PDB entry 8CZH | X-ray diffraction, 1.30 A resolution | chains A and B

[Chain A]
Protein: Bcl-2 homologous antagonist/killer
Organism: Homo sapiens
UniProtKB: Q16611 (BAK_HUMAN); residues 23-186 here = UniProt positions 23-186
Sequence (170 residues; each row starts with the number of its first residue):
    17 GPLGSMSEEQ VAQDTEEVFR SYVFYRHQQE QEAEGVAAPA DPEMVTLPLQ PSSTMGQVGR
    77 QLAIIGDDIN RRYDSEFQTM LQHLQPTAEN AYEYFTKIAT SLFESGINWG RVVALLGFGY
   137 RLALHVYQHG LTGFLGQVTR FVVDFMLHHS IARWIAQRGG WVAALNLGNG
Unresolved in the structure: 17-19, 48-54, 184-186
Sequence notes: expression tag (17-22); engineered mutation Ser166 (Cys in Q16611)
Swiss-Prot annotation at these positions:
  - motif: Val74 to Arg88 (BH3), Ser117 to Tyr136 (BH1), Arg169 to Gly184 (BH2)
  - binding site (Zn(2+)): Asp160, His164
  - mutagenesis: His164 (H164A: Strongly reduced zinc binding and homodimerization)

[Chain B]
Protein: DM2 peptide
Sequence (25 residues; numbered 0 to 24; the number before each row is that of its first residue; numbering starts at 0):
     0 XAPYLEQVAR TLRKIGEEIN EALRX
Modified residues: ACE (acetyl group) at position 0; NH2 (amino group) at position 24

[How chain A and chain B interact]
Contacting residue pairs - 46 pairs, chain A then chain B:
  Ile81(A) with Leu22(B), hydrophobic
  Ile85(A) with Glu17(B)
  Arg88(A) with Glu17(B), salt bridge
  Tyr89(A) with Thr10(B); Lys13(B); Ile14(B), hydrophobic; Glu17(B), hydrogen bond
  Glu92(A) with Gln6(B); Thr10(B), hydrogen bond; Lys13(B), salt bridge
  Phe93(A) with Val7(B), hydrophobic; Thr10(B); Leu11(B), hydrophobic; Ile14(B), hydrophobic
  Met96(A) with Gln6(B); Val7(B), hydrophobic; Thr10(B)
  His99(A) with Tyr3(B)
  Leu100(A) with ACE_0(B); Tyr3(B), hydrophobic; Leu4(B), hydrophobic
  Tyr110(A) with ACE_0(B); Leu4(B), hydrophobic
  Lys113(A) with Leu4(B)
  Ile114(A) with Leu4(B); Val7(B), hydrophobic; Ala8(B); Leu11(B), hydrophobic
  Ser117(A) with Glu5(B), hydrogen bond; Ala8(B); Arg12(B), hydrogen bond
  Leu118(A) with Leu11(B); Arg12(B)
  Asn124(A) with Asn19(B), hydrogen bond
  Trp125(A) with Asn19(B); Leu22(B), hydrophobic
  Gly126(A) with Gly15(B); Ile18(B); Asn19(B), hydrogen bond (backbone-side chain)
  Val129(A) with Ile18(B), hydrophobic
  Ala130(A) with Leu11(B); Ile18(B)
  Phe134(A) with Leu11(B), hydrophobic
  Ala180(A) with Leu22(B)
  Leu183(A) with Leu22(B); Arg23(B)
Also at the interface, not in a pair above, chain A (25 interface residues in all): Leu78, Asn86, Arg127
Also at the interface, not in a pair above, chain B (19 interface residues in all): Ala21

[Summary]
The interface between chain A and chain B involves 25 residues on one side and 19 on the other; the contacts
include 6 hydrogen bonds and 2 salt bridges. Among the polar pairs are Arg88(A)-Glu17(B), Glu92(A)-Lys13(B)
and Tyr89(A)-Glu17(B).
Chain A is Bcl-2 homologous antagonist/killer (Homo sapiens) and chain B is DM2 peptide; the structure, Human
BAK in complex with the dM2 peptide, was determined by X-ray diffraction, deposited together with 8CZF and
8CZG.
